PDB entry 7KH1 | electron microscopy, 3.20 A resolution | chains A3 and B3 of the 48 polymer chains in the assembly

[Chain A3 (and B3)]
Molecule: baseplate organization protein, gp11
Organism: Vibrio phage XM1
Notes: chain B3 of this document is another copy of the same molecule, construct and numbering; everything in this record applies to it too
Sequence (250 residues; row label = number of the first residue in the row):
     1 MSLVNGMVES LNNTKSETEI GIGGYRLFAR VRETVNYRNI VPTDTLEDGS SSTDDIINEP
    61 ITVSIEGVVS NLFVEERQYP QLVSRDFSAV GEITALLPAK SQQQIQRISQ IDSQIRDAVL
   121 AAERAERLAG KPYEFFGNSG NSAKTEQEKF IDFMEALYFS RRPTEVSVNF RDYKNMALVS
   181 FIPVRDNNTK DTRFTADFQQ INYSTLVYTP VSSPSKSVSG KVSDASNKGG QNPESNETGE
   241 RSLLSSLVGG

[Chain A3 / chain B3 interface]
Contacting residue pairs (77; chain A3 residue first):
  M1(A3) - S160(B3)
  M1(A3) - R161(B3)
  M1(A3) - R162(B3)
  S2(A3) - S160(B3)
  L3(A3) - A125(B3)  hydrophobic
  L3(A3) - F135(B3)  hydrophobic
  L3(A3) - F136(B3)
  L3(A3) - S160(B3)
  L3(A3) - R162(B3)
  V4(A3) - F135(B3)  hydrophobic
  G6(A3) - A156(B3)
  G6(A3) - S160(B3)
  M7(A3) - F136(B3)
  M7(A3) - A156(B3)
  E9(A3) - F159(B3)
  S10(A3) - D152(B3)
  S10(A3) - E155(B3)
  S10(A3) - A156(B3)
  L11(A3) - K144(B3)
  L11(A3) - D152(B3)
  R30(A3) - N187(B3)
  V31(A3) - D186(B3)
  V31(A3) - N187(B3)  hydrogen bond (backbone-backbone)
  R32(A3) - V184(B3)
  R32(A3) - R185(B3)
  R32(A3) - D186(B3)  salt bridge
  E33(A3) - P183(B3)
  E33(A3) - V184(B3)
  E33(A3) - R185(B3)  salt bridge
  T34(A3) - P183(B3)
  T34(A3) - V184(B3)
  V35(A3) - F181(B3)
  V35(A3) - I182(B3)
  V35(A3) - P183(B3)  hydrogen bond (backbone-backbone)
  N36(A3) - F181(B3)
  N36(A3) - I182(B3)
  Y37(A3) - E155(B3)  hydrogen bond
  Y37(A3) - Y158(B3)  hydrophobic
  Y37(A3) - S180(B3)
  Y37(A3) - F181(B3)  hydrogen bond (backbone-backbone)
  R38(A3) - Y158(B3)  hydrogen bond (backbone-side chain)
  R38(A3) - V179(B3)
  N39(A3) - Y158(B3)
  N39(A3) - L178(B3)  hydrogen bond (side chain-backbone)
  N39(A3) - V179(B3)  hydrogen bond (backbone-backbone)
  V41(A3) - A177(B3)  hydrophobic
  V41(A3) - V179(B3)  hydrophobic
  V41(A3) - Q199(B3)
  T45(A3) - N202(B3)
  L46(A3) - I201(B3)  hydrophobic
  L46(A3) - N202(B3)  hydrogen bond (backbone-backbone)
  L46(A3) - Y203(B3)
  E47(A3) - S204(B3)
  E47(A3) - L206(B3)
  D48(A3) - Y203(B3)
  D48(A3) - S204(B3)
  G49(A3) - Y203(B3)
  G49(A3) - S204(B3)
  T53(A3) - R162(B3)
  I56(A3) - R161(B3)
  I56(A3) - R162(B3)
  I56(A3) - P163(B3)
  I56(A3) - A177(B3)  hydrophobic
  N58(A3) - Y158(B3)  hydrogen bond
  N58(A3) - F159(B3)
  N58(A3) - R161(B3)
  E59(A3) - Y158(B3)  hydrogen bond (backbone-side chain)
  I61(A3) - Y158(B3)
  I61(A3) - F159(B3)  hydrophobic
  N169(A3) - R185(B3)  hydrogen bond
  F170(A3) - T145(B3)
  F170(A3) - Q147(B3)
  F170(A3) - E148(B3)
  R171(A3) - I151(B3)
  R171(A3) - D152(B3)
  R171(A3) - E155(B3)  salt bridge
  Y173(A3) - E155(B3)  hydrogen bond
Also at the interface, not in a pair above, chain A3 (39 interface residues in all): P42, T43, D54, D55, V168
Also at the interface, not in a pair above, chain B3 (38 interface residues in all): P60, A121, P132, T205

[In short]
The interface between chain A3 and chain B3 involves 39 residues on one side and 38 on the other, with 12
hydrogen bonds and 3 salt bridges. Polar contacts include R32(A3)-D186(B3), E33(A3)-R185(B3) and
R171(A3)-E155(B3).
Both chains are baseplate organization protein, gp11 (Vibrio phage XM1). Entry 7KH1 (Baseplate Complex for
Myoviridae Phage XM1) was determined by electron microscopy together with 7KMX, 7KJK and 7KLN from the same
study.
